6ZY2 - chains F and G of the 12 polymer chains in the assembly; structure by electron microscopy, 3.60 A resolution.

[Chain F (and G)]
Molecule: Toluene tolerance protein Ttg2A
Organism: Escherichia coli 909945-2
Notes: chain G of this document is another copy of the same molecule, construct and numbering; everything in this record applies to it too
UniProt: V0AC37 (V0AC37_ECOLX); residues 1-269 here = UniProt positions 1-269
Chain sequence (269 residues; numbered 1 to 269; the number before each row is that of its first residue):
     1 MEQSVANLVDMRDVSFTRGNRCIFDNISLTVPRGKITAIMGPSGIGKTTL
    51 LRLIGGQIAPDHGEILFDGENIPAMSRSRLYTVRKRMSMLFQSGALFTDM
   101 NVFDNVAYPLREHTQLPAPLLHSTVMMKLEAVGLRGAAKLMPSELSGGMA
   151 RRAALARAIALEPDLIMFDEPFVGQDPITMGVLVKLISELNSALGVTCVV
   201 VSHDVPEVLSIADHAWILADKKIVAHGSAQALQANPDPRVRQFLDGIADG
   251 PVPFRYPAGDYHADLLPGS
Disordered / not traced: 1-6, 268-269 (chain G: 1-5, 268-269)
What the authors report for this chain:
  - mutagenesis - Y256D, H262D: unchanged catalytic activity (ATPase and transport activity)
  - mutagenesis - Y256D, H262D: unchanged growth in response to chlorpromazine
  - mutagenesis - E144A, S146A, R151A: decreased catalytic activity (ATPase activities)
  - mutagenesis - S146A, R151A: abolished growth in response to chlorpromazine
  - mutagenesis - E170A, H203A: decreased catalytic activity on ATPase

[Interface between chain F and chain G]
Residue-residue contacts (60):
  Pro42(F) - Asp176(G)
  Pro42(F) - Ile178(G)  hydrophobic
  Ser43(F) - Asp176(G)
  His122(F) - Asp264(G)  hydrogen bond (side chain-backbone)
  Ser123(F) - Leu265(G)  hydrogen bond (side chain-backbone)
  Met126(F) - Asp264(G)
  Met127(F) - Leu265(G)  hydrophobic
  Glu130(F) - Arg255(G)  salt bridge
  Glu130(F) - Tyr261(G)
  Gly133(F) - Phe254(G)
  Gly133(F) - Arg255(G)
  Gly133(F) - Tyr256(G)  hydrogen bond (backbone-backbone)
  Arg135(F) - Ala258(G)
  Arg135(F) - Gly259(G)  hydrogen bond (side chain-backbone)
  Arg135(F) - Tyr261(G)
  Arg135(F) - Asp264(G)  salt bridge
  Gly136(F) - Tyr256(G)
  Gly136(F) - Ala258(G)
  Ala137(F) - Tyr256(G)
  Leu140(F) - Tyr256(G)
  Arg152(F) - Phe254(G)  hydrogen bond (side chain-backbone)
  Gly174(F) - Val173(G)
  Gln175(F) - His203(G)  hydrogen bond (backbone-side chain)
  Asp176(F) - Ser43(G)
  Asp176(F) - His203(G)
  Pro177(F) - His203(G)
  Pro177(F) - Phe243(G)
  Pro177(F) - Gly246(G)
  Ile178(F) - Gln242(G)
  Ile178(F) - Phe243(G)  hydrophobic
  Ile178(F) - Val252(G)  hydrophobic
  Gly181(F) - Ala248(G)
  Val182(F) - Phe254(G)  hydrophobic
  His203(F) - Gln175(G)  hydrogen bond (side chain-backbone)
  His203(F) - Pro177(G)
  Gln242(F) - Ile178(G)
  Phe243(F) - Ile178(G)  hydrophobic
  Ala248(F) - Lys185(G)
  Val252(F) - Ile178(G)  hydrophobic
  Phe254(F) - Gly133(G)
  Phe254(F) - Arg152(G)  hydrogen bond (backbone-side chain)
  Phe254(F) - Val182(G)  hydrophobic
  Arg255(F) - Glu130(G)  hydrogen bond (side chain-backbone)
  Arg255(F) - Gly133(G)
  Tyr256(F) - Gly133(G)
  Tyr256(F) - Leu134(G)  hydrophobic
  Tyr256(F) - Gly136(G)
  Tyr256(F) - Ala137(G)
  Pro257(F) - Arg135(G)
  Ala258(F) - Arg135(G)
  Gly259(F) - Arg135(G)  hydrogen bond (backbone-side chain)
  Asp260(F) - Arg135(G)
  Tyr261(F) - Met126(G)
  Tyr261(F) - Met127(G)
  Tyr261(F) - Glu130(G)  hydrogen bond
  Tyr261(F) - Arg135(G)
  Asp264(F) - His122(G)  hydrogen bond (backbone-side chain)
  Asp264(F) - Met126(G)
  Leu265(F) - Ser123(G)
  Leu265(F) - Met127(G)  hydrophobic
Also at the interface, not in a pair above, chain F (43 interface residues in all): Pro119, Val132, Met149, Val173, Lys185, Leu186, Val205, Pro267
Also at the interface, not in a pair above, chain G (41 interface residues in all): Pro42, Ala131, Gly174, Gly181, Val205, Asp249, Leu266, Pro267
The authors on this interface:
  - interface residues, chain F: Phe254(F), Arg255(F), Tyr256(F)

[Overview]
43 residues of chain F face 41 of chain G across their interface; the contacts include 12 hydrogen bonds and 2
salt bridges. Among the polar pairs are Glu130(F)-Arg255(G), Arg135(F)-Asp264(G) and His122(F)-Asp264(G). The
paper reports that E144A, S146A and R151A of chain F reduce catalytic activity (ATPase activities); interface
residues Phe254(F), Arg255(F) and Tyr256(F); 7 substitutions were tested in all.
Both chains are Toluene tolerance protein Ttg2A (Escherichia coli 909945-2). Entry 6ZY2 (Cryo-EM structure of
apo MlaFEDB) was determined by electron microscopy together with 6ZY3, 6ZY4 and 6ZY9 from the same study.
